PDB entry 6KHJ | electron microscopy, 3.00 A resolution | chains H and K of the 18 polymer chains in the assembly

Chain H:
Name: NAD(P)H-quinone oxidoreductase subunit H
Organism: Thermosynechococcus elongatus BP-1
Notes: EC 7.1.1.-
UniProtKB: Q8DJD9 (NDHH_THEEB); residue numbers follow UniProt; this construct covers 1-394
Amino-acid sequence (394 residues; numbered 1 to 394; the number before each row is that of its first residue):
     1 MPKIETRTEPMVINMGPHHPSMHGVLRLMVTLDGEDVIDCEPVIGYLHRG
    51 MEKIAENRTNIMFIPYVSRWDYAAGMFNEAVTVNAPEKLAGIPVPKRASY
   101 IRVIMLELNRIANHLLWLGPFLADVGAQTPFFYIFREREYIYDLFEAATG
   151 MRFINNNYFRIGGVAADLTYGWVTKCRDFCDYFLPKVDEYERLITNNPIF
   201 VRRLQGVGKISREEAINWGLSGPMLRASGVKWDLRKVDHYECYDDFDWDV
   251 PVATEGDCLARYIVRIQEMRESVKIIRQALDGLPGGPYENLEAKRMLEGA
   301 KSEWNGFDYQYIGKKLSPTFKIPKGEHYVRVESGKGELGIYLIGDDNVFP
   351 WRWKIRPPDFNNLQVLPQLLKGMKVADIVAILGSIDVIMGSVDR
Not modelled in the structure: 1
Small-molecule neighbours: plastoquinone 9 (PL9; 2,3-dimethyl-5-(3,7,11,15,19,23,27,31,35-nonamethyl-2,6,10,14,18,22,26,30,34-hexatriacontanonaenyl-2,5-cyclohexadiene-1,4-dione-2,3-dimethyl-5-solanesyl-1,4-benzoquinone): Pro20, Ser21, Gln128, Phe131, Phe132
Reported in the primary citation:
  - contacts within the chain: His23-Asp124 (hydrogen bond)
  - conformationally variable residues (loop rearrangement): Met22
  - catalytic residues: Asp124 (citing earlier work)

Chain K:
Name: NAD(P)H-quinone oxidoreductase subunit K
Organism: Thermosynechococcus elongatus BP-1
Notes: EC 7.1.1.-
UniProtKB: Q8DKZ4 (NDHK_THEEB); residue numbers follow UniProt; this construct covers 1-237
Amino-acid sequence (237 residues; numbered 1 to 237; the number before each row is that of its first residue):
     1 MTNTTSPAILNPIARPEVPQELAENIILTSLNDVYDWARLSSLWPLMYGT
    51 ACCFIEFAAMIGSRFDFDRFGLVPRNSPRQADLIITSGTITMKMAPALVR
   101 LYEQMPSPKYVIAMGACTITGGMFSSDSYSAVRGVDKLIPVDVYLPGCPP
   151 RPEAIMDAIVKLRKKIANEHINERGNLAQTHRLFTAKHKMKPVPPILTGQ
   201 YLNAPSRQAPPPALAAAMGIAVPALGEAVSETTSVAE
Not modelled in the structure: 1-6, 211-237
Metal / ion sites: 4Fe-4S cluster Fe: Cys52, Cys53, Cys117, Cys148
Small-molecule neighbours:
  - plastoquinone 9 (PL9; 2,3-dimethyl-5-(3,7,11,15,19,23,27,31,35-nonamethyl-2,6,10,14,18,22,26,30,34-hexatriacontanonaenyl-2,5-cyclohexadiene-1,4-dione-2,3-dimethyl-5-solanesyl-1,4-benzoquinone): Met47, Ile61, Pro74, Arg75, Asn76
  - 4Fe-4S cluster (SF4): Ala51, Cys52, Cys53, Gly88, Thr89, Gly115, Ala116, Cys117, Met123, Phe124, Cys148, Pro149

How chain H and chain K interact:
Contacting residue pairs - 86 pairs, chain H then chain K:
  Pro17(H) - Met94(K)  hydrophobic
  His18(H) - Leu46(K)
  His18(H) - Met47(K)
  His18(H) - Asn76(K)  hydrogen bond (side chain-backbone)
  His18(H) - Leu101(K)
  His19(H) - Met47(K)
  Pro20(H) - Met47(K)
  Pro20(H) - Asn76(K)
  Met22(H) - Phe54(K)  hydrophobic
  Met22(H) - Ala58(K)  hydrophobic
  Val25(H) - Thr50(K)
  Arg27(H) - Leu197(K)
  Met29(H) - Leu197(K)  hydrophobic
  Met29(H) - Thr198(K)
  Met29(H) - Gly199(K)
  Ile38(H) - Asn203(K)
  Asp39(H) - Gly199(K)
  Asp39(H) - Gln200(K)
  Asp39(H) - Tyr201(K)  hydrogen bond (side chain-backbone)
  Asp39(H) - Leu202(K)  hydrogen bond (side chain-backbone)
  Asp39(H) - Asn203(K)  hydrogen bond (side chain-backbone)
  Cys40(H) - Tyr201(K)
  Glu41(H) - Leu197(K)
  Glu41(H) - Thr198(K)
  Glu41(H) - Gly199(K)  hydrogen bond (side chain-backbone)
  Glu41(H) - Tyr201(K)
  Pro42(H) - Tyr201(K)
  Val43(H) - Lys93(K)
  Val43(H) - Leu197(K)  hydrophobic
  Ile44(H) - Lys93(K)  hydrogen bond (backbone-side chain)
  Gly45(H) - Lys93(K)
  Tyr46(H) - Thr91(K)  hydrogen bond (backbone-side chain)
  Tyr46(H) - Lys93(K)
  Tyr46(H) - Met94(K)
  Leu47(H) - Thr50(K)
  Leu47(H) - Ala51(K)  hydrophobic
  Leu47(H) - Thr89(K)
  Leu47(H) - Thr91(K)
  His48(H) - Thr91(K)
  His48(H) - Tyr129(K)  hydrogen bond
  His48(H) - Ser130(K)  hydrogen bond (backbone-side chain)
  Arg49(H) - Thr89(K)
  Arg49(H) - Thr91(K)
  Arg49(H) - Phe124(K)
  Arg49(H) - Ser128(K)  hydrogen bond (backbone-side chain)
  Arg49(H) - Ser130(K)
  Gly50(H) - Tyr129(K)
  Met51(H) - Phe124(K)  hydrophobic
  Lys53(H) - Tyr129(K)
  Ile54(H) - Phe124(K)  hydrophobic
  Ile54(H) - Asp127(K)
  Asn57(H) - Asp127(K)  hydrogen bond
  Arg58(H) - Met123(K)
  Arg58(H) - Ser126(K)
  Arg58(H) - Asp127(K)  salt bridge
  Tyr66(H) - Met123(K)  hydrogen bond (side chain-backbone)
  Arg69(H) - Cys52(K)
  Arg69(H) - Met123(K)
  Arg69(H) - Cys148(K)  hydrogen bond
  Arg69(H) - Pro149(K)
  Tyr72(H) - Ala51(K)
  Tyr72(H) - Cys52(K)  hydrophobic
  Tyr72(H) - Ile55(K)
  Leu116(H) - Ile55(K)  hydrophobic
  Phe132(H) - Ile61(K)
  Phe132(H) - Ser63(K)
  Phe135(H) - Ala58(K)  hydrophobic
  Glu139(H) - Ala59(K)
  Glu139(H) - Arg64(K)  salt bridge
  Glu139(H) - Phe65(K)
  Tyr142(H) - Ile55(K)
  Asp143(H) - Arg64(K)  salt bridge
  Glu146(H) - Arg151(K)  salt bridge
  Met151(H) - Pro149(K)
  Arg152(H) - Glu56(K)  salt bridge
  Arg152(H) - Ala59(K)
  Arg152(H) - Pro152(K)
  Phe153(H) - Ile55(K)  hydrophobic
  Phe153(H) - Glu56(K)
  Ile154(H) - Cys52(K)  hydrophobic
  Ile154(H) - Pro149(K)  hydrophobic
  Asn155(H) - Cys148(K)
  Asn155(H) - Pro149(K)
  Pro367(H) - Tyr201(K)  hydrophobic
  Pro367(H) - Leu202(K)
  Lys371(H) - Leu202(K)
Also at the interface, not in a pair above, chain H (47 interface residues in all): Ser21, Thr31, Pro65, Arg138
Also at the interface, not in a pair above, chain K (42 interface residues in all): Tyr48, Gly62, Pro78, Ala97

In short:
Chain H and chain K form an interface of 47 and 42 residues respectively; the contacts include 13 hydrogen
bonds and 5 salt bridges. Polar contacts include Arg58(H)-Asp127(K), Glu139(H)-Arg64(K) and
Asp143(H)-Arg64(K). Plastoquinone 9 is bound between chain H and chain K. The paper reports the catalytic
residue Asp124(H); conformational variability at Met22(H).
Here chain H is NAD(P)H-quinone oxidoreductase subunit H and chain K is NAD(P)H-quinone oxidoreductase subunit
K, both from Thermosynechococcus elongatus BP-1. Entry 6KHJ (Supercomplex for electron transfer) was
determined by electron microscopy.
